7BY9 - chains C and D of the 4 polymer chains in the assembly; structure by X-ray diffraction, 2.20 A resolution.

[Chain C (and D)]
Protein: Malate dehydrogenase
From: Geobacillus stearothermophilus
Notes: EC 1.1.1.37; chain D of this document is another copy of the same molecule, construct and numbering; everything in this record applies to it too
UniProtKB: A0A143T1U9 (A0A143T1U9_GEOSE); residues 0-311 here correspond to UniProt positions 1-312 (UniProt number = residue number + 1)
Chain sequence (332 residues; row label = number of the first residue in the row; numbers below 1 keep their minus sign (Met-20 is residue -20)):
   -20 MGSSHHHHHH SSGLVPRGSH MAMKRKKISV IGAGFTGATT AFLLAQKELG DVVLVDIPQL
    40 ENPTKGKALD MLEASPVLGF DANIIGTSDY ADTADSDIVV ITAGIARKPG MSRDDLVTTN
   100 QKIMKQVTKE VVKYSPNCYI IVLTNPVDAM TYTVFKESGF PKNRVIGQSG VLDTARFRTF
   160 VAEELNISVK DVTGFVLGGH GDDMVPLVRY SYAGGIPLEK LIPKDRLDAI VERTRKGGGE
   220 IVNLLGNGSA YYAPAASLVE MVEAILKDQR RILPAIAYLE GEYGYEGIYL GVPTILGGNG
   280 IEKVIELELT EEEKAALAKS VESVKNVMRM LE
Disordered / not traced: -20 to 0, 86-94 (chain D: -20 to 0)
Construct notes: initiating methionine (-20); expression tag (-19 to -1)
Small-molecule neighbours:
  - NAD (nicotinamide-adenine-dinucleotide): Gly11, Ala12, Gly13, Phe14, Thr15, Gly16, Asp35, Ile36, Leu39, Tyr69, Thr81, Ala82, Gly83, Ile84, Asn99, Ile102, Val106, Leu122, Thr123, Asn124, Val126, Gln147, Leu151, His179, Ser228, Ala229, Pro233
  - oxaloacetate ion (OAA): Asn124, Leu151, Arg155, His179, Gly217, Val221, Ser228, Ala229

[Chain C / chain D interface]
Pairs across the interface - 94 pairs, chain C then chain D:
  Ala17(C) with Tyr231(D)
  Thr18(C) with Tyr231(D)
  Phe21(C) with Leu22(D), hydrophobic; Tyr231(D), hydrophobic
  Leu22(C) with Phe21(D), hydrophobic; Gln25(D)
  Gln25(C) with Leu22(D); Gln25(D), hydrogen bond
  Lys26(C) with Leu57(D)
  Glu27(C) with Lys169(D), salt bridge
  Asn41(C) with Leu223(D)
  Pro42(C) with Leu223(D); Leu224(D)
  Gly45(C) with Ile220(D)
  Lys46(C) with Tyr230(D); Tyr231(D)
  Leu48(C) with Glu219(D); Ile220(D), hydrophobic
  Asp49(C) with Ile220(D); Ala229(D); Tyr230(D), hydrogen bond (side chain-backbone); Tyr231(D), hydrogen bond (side chain-backbone); Ala232(D), hydrogen bond (side chain-backbone); Pro233(D)
  Met50(C) with Tyr231(D), hydrophobic
  Leu51(C) with Thr158(D)
  Glu52(C) with Ala154(D); Arg155(D), salt bridge; Thr158(D); Phe159(D); Ile220(D); Ala232(D)
  Ala53(C) with Tyr231(D); Ala232(D), hydrophobic; Ala235(D), hydrophobic
  Ser54(C) with Val168(D)
  Pro55(C) with Ala154(D); Arg157(D), hydrogen bond (backbone-side chain); Thr158(D); Val168(D), hydrophobic
  Val56(C) with Val150(D), hydrophobic; Ala154(D), hydrophobic; Ala235(D); Ser236(D); Glu239(D)
  Leu57(C) with Lys26(D); Ala235(D), hydrophobic
  Gly58(C) with Lys169(D)
  Asp60(C) with Ser167(D), hydrogen bond; Val168(D); Lys169(D), salt bridge
  Ala154(C) with Glu52(D); Pro55(D); Val56(D), hydrophobic
  Arg155(C) with Glu52(D), salt bridge
  Arg157(C) with Pro55(D), hydrogen bond (side chain-backbone)
  Thr158(C) with Leu51(D); Glu52(D); Pro55(D)
  Phe159(C) with Glu52(D)
  Ser167(C) with Asp60(D), hydrogen bond
  Val168(C) with Ser54(D); Phe59(D); Asp60(D), hydrogen bond (backbone-side chain)
  Lys169(C) with Glu27(D), salt bridge; Gly58(D), hydrogen bond (side chain-backbone); Phe59(D); Asp60(D), salt bridge
  Arg212(C) with Leu48(D)
  Glu219(C) with Leu48(D)
  Ile220(C) with Glu52(D)
  Leu223(C) with Asn41(D); Pro42(D); Gly45(D)
  Leu224(C) with Pro42(D); Gly45(D); Lys46(D)
  Ala229(C) with Asp49(D)
  Tyr230(C) with Asp49(D), hydrogen bond (backbone-side chain)
  Tyr231(C) with Ala17(D); Thr18(D); Phe21(D), hydrophobic; Asp49(D), hydrogen bond (backbone-side chain); Met50(D), hydrophobic; Ala53(D)
  Ala232(C) with Asp49(D), hydrogen bond (backbone-side chain); Glu52(D); Ala53(D)
  Pro233(C) with Asp49(D)
  Ala235(C) with Ala53(D), hydrophobic; Val56(D); Leu57(D), hydrophobic
  Ser236(C) with Val56(D)
  Glu239(C) with Val56(D)
Other interface residues (no listed pair), chain C (48 interface residues in all): Lys44, Phe59, Val150, Asn222
Other interface residues (no listed pair), chain D (47 interface residues in all): Lys44, Arg212

[Overview]
48 residues of chain C and 47 residues of chain D are in contact, with 13 hydrogen bonds and 6 salt bridges.
Polar contacts include Glu27(C)-Lys169(D), Glu52(C)-Arg155(D) and Asp60(C)-Lys169(D). Chain C binds NAD and
oxaloacetate ion.
Chain C and chain D are both Malate dehydrogenase (Geobacillus stearothermophilus); the structure, Malate
Dehydrogenase from Geobacillus stearothermophilus (gs-MDH) complexed with Oxaloacetic Acid (OAA) and
Nicotinamide Adenine Dinucleotide (NAD), was determined by X-ray diffraction together with 7BY8 and 7BYA from
the same study.
